PDB entry 3VFA | X-ray diffraction, 1.43 A resolution | chains A and B

[Chain A (and B)]
Protein: protease
Source organism: Human immunodeficiency virus type 1 lw12.3 isolate
Notes: EC 3.4.23.16; chain B of this document is another copy of the same molecule, construct and numbering; everything in this record applies to it too
UniProtKB: P0C6F2 (POL_HV1LW); residues 1-99 here correspond to UniProt positions 489-587 (UniProt number = residue number + 488)
Sequence (99 residues; each row starts with the number of its first residue):
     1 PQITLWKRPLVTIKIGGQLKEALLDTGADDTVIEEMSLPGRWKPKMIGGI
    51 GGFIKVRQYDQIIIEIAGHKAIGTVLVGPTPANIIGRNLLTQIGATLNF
Construct notes: engineered mutation Lys7 (Gln495 in P0C6F2), Ile33 (Leu521 in P0C6F2), Ile63 (Leu551 in P0C6F2), Ala67 (Cys555 in P0C6F2), Ala82 (Val570 in P0C6F2), Ala95 (Cys583 in P0C6F2)
UniProt features mapped onto this chain:
  - region (Dimerization of protease): Pro1 to Leu5, Gly49 to Lys55, Asn88 to Gly94, Thr96 to Phe99
  - active site: Asp25 (For protease activity)
  - site: Phe99 (Cleavage)
Metal / ion sites: Na+ near Asp60 (its only coordinating residue here)
Ligand contacts: 031 ((3aS,5R,6aR)-hexahydro-2H-cyclopenta[b]furan-5-yl [(1S,2R)-1-benzyl-2-hydroxy-3-([(4-methoxyphenyl)sulfonyl]{[(2R)-5-oxopyrrolidin-2-yl]methyl}amino)propyl]carbamate): Arg8, Leu23, Asp25, Gly27, Ala28, Asp29, Asp30, Val32, Ile47, Gly48, Gly49, Ile50, Pro81, Ala82, Ile84
What the authors report for this chain:
  - mutagenesis - V82A: increased catalytic activity
  - mutagenesis - V82A: unchanged binding to 031
  - conformationally variable residues (loop rearrangement): Gly16 to Gln18, Pro79 to Ala82
  - binding site for 031: Arg8, Asp25, Gly27, Gly48, Gly49, Ile50, Pro81, Ile84

[Chain A / chain B interface]
Contacting residue pairs - 92 pairs, chain A then chain B:
  Pro1(A) with Leu97(B); Asn98(B); Phe99(B), hydrogen bond (backbone-backbone)
  Gln2(A) with Thr96(B); Leu97(B); Asn98(B), hydrogen bond
  Ile3(A) with Thr96(B); Leu97(B), hydrogen bond (backbone-backbone); Phe99(B), hydrophobic
  Leu5(A) with Arg87(B), hydrogen bond (backbone-side chain); Thr91(B); Ala95(B)
  Trp6(A) with Arg87(B), hydrogen bond (backbone-side chain); Thr91(B)
  Lys7(A) with Arg87(B), hydrogen bond (backbone-side chain)
  Arg8(A) with Asp29(B), salt bridge; Arg87(B)
  Pro9(A) with Thr26(B); Arg87(B)
  Leu23(A) with Gly27(B)
  Leu24(A) with Thr26(B), hydrogen bond (backbone-side chain); Leu97(B), hydrophobic; Phe99(B), hydrophobic
  Asp25(A) with Asp25(B); Thr26(B); Gly27(B), hydrogen bond (side chain-backbone)
  Thr26(A) with Leu5(B); Pro9(B); Leu24(B), hydrogen bond (side chain-backbone); Asp25(B); Thr26(B), hydrogen bond (side chain-backbone); Leu97(B)
  Gly27(A) with Leu23(B); Asp25(B), hydrogen bond (backbone-side chain)
  Asp29(A) with Arg8(B), salt bridge
  Ile47(A) with Ile50(B), hydrophobic
  Gly49(A) with Ile50(B)
  Ile50(A) with Ile47(B), hydrophobic; Gly49(B); Ile50(B); Gly51(B), hydrogen bond (backbone-backbone); Gly52(B); Ile54(B), hydrophobic; Thr80(B); Ile84(B), hydrophobic
  Gly51(A) with Gly51(B); Gly52(B); Ile54(B)
  Gly52(A) with Gly51(B)
  Ile54(A) with Ile50(B)
  His69(A) with Phe99(B)
  Pro81(A) with Gly49(B); Ile50(B)
  Arg87(A) with Leu5(B), hydrogen bond (side chain-backbone); Trp6(B), hydrogen bond (side chain-backbone); Lys7(B); Arg8(B); Pro9(B)
  Leu90(A) with Leu5(B), hydrophobic
  Thr91(A) with Leu5(B); Trp6(B)
  Gln92(A) with Trp6(B)
  Ile93(A) with Phe99(B)
  Gly94(A) with Asn98(B)
  Ala95(A) with Leu5(B); Asn98(B); Phe99(B), hydrophobic
  Thr96(A) with Gln2(B); Ile3(B); Thr4(B); Thr96(B); Leu97(B); Asn98(B), hydrogen bond (backbone-backbone)
  Leu97(A) with Pro1(B); Gln2(B); Ile3(B), hydrogen bond (backbone-backbone); Leu24(B), hydrophobic; Thr26(B); Thr96(B)
  Asn98(A) with Pro1(B); Gln2(B), hydrogen bond; Gly94(B); Ala95(B); Thr96(B), hydrogen bond (backbone-backbone); Asn98(B)
  Phe99(A) with Pro1(B), hydrogen bond (backbone-backbone); Ile3(B), hydrophobic; Leu24(B), hydrophobic; Ala67(B), hydrophobic; His69(B); Ile93(B); Ala95(B), hydrophobic
Other interface residues (no listed pair), chain A (39 interface residues in all): Thr4, Val32, Gly48, Ala67, Pro79, Thr80
Other interface residues (no listed pair), chain B (37 interface residues in all): Val32, Pro81, Leu90

[Summary]
39 residues of chain A face 37 of chain B across their interface; the contacts include 19 hydrogen bonds and 2
salt bridges. Polar pairs include Arg8(A)-Asp29(B), Gln2(A)-Asn98(B) and Leu5(A)-Arg87(B). Chain A binds
compound 031. From the paper: a binding site for 031 at Arg8(A), Asp25(A) and Gly27(A) among others; V82A of
chain A increases catalytic activity.
Chain A and chain B are both protease (Human immunodeficiency virus type 1 lw12.3 isolate); the structure,
Crystal Structure of HIV-1 Protease Mutant V82A with novel P1'-Ligands GRL-02031, was determined by X-ray
diffraction (same publication as 3VF5, 3VF7 and 3VFB).
